1U76 - chains A and C of the 6 polymer chains in the assembly; structure by X-ray diffraction, 2.60 A resolution.

# Chain A (and C)
Name: Proliferating cell nuclear antigen
Organism: Homo sapiens
Notes: chain C of this document is another copy of the same molecule, construct and numbering; everything in this record applies to it too
UniProtKB: P12004 (PCNA_HUMAN); residues 1-261 here = UniProt positions 1-261
Sequence (261 residues; row label = number of the first residue in the row):
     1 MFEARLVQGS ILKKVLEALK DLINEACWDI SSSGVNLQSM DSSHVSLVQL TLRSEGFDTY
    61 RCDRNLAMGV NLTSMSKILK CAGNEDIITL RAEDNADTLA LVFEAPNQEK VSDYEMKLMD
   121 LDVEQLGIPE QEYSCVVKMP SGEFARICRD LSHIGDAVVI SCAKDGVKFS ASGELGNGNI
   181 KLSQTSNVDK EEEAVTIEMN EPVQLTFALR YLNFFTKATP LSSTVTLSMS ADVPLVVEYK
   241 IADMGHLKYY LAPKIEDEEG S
Unresolved in the structure: 187-190, 258-261 (chain C: 108, 186-190, 258-261)
Swiss-Prot annotation at these positions:
  - DNA-binding region: Arg-61 to Lys-80
  - modified residue: Lys-14 (N6-acetyllysine), Lys-77 (N6-acetyllysine), Lys-80 (N6-acetyllysine), Tyr-211 (Phosphotyrosine), Lys-248 (N6-acetyllysine)
  - cross-link (Glycyl lysine isopeptide (Lys-Gly)): Lys-164 (interchain with G-Cter in SUMO2), Lys-254 (interchain with G-Cter in SUMO2)
  - natural variant: Ser-228 (S228I: In ATLD2)
  - mutagenesis: Lys-13 (K13R: Inhibits acetylation, recruitment to DNA damage sites, inducible ubiquitination and protein degradation, DNA replication and repair synthesis efficiencies, but homotrimer formation, nuclear ...), Lys-14 (K14R: Inhibits acetylation, recruitment to DNA damage sites, inducible ubiquitination and protein degradation, DNA replication and repair synthesis efficiencies, but homotrimer formation, nuclear ...), Lys-20 (K20R: Inhibits acetylation, recruitment to DNA damage sites, inducible ubiquitination and protein degradation, DNA replication and repair synthesis efficiencies, but homotrimer formation, nuclear ...), Met-40 (M40A: Complete loss of interaction with UHRF2), Ser-43 to Val-45 (No effect on POLD3-binding. Impairs binding to ALKBH2), Lys-77 (K77A: Inhibits recruitment to DNA damage sites, but nuclear localization is similar as the wild-type; in association with A-80 ...), Lys-80 (K80A: Inhibits recruitment to DNA damage sites, but nuclear localization is similar as the wild-type; in association with A-77 ...), Gln-125 to Ile-128 (Strong decrease in POLD3-binding. Impairs binding to ALKBH2), Ile-128 (I128A: Complete loss of interaction with UHRF2), Lys-164 (K164R: Abolishes ubiquitination. No effect on interaction with SHPRH), Val-188 to Lys-190 (No effect on POLD3-binding. No effect on ALKBH2-binding), Tyr-211 (Y211F: Alters chromatin-associated PCNA stability and its function in DNA replication and repair), 3 further mutagenesis entries in UniProt

# Interface between chain A and chain C
Contacting residue pairs (35):
  Ser-74(A) / Leu-175(C)
  Lys-77(A) / His-153(C)  hydrogen bond (side chain-backbone)
  Ile-78(A) / Ile-154(C)  hydrophobic
  Ile-78(A) / Leu-175(C)  hydrophobic
  Lys-80(A) / Arg-146(C)  hydrogen bond (backbone-side chain)
  Lys-80(A) / Asp-150(C)
  Cys-81(A) / Arg-146(C)
  Cys-81(A) / Asp-150(C)
  Cys-81(A) / His-153(C)
  Ala-82(A) / Arg-146(C)  hydrogen bond (backbone-side chain)
  Glu-109(A) / Lys-181(C)
  Glu-109(A) / Leu-182(C)
  Glu-109(A) / Ser-183(C)  hydrogen bond (backbone-backbone)
  Glu-109(A) / Thr-185(C)
  Lys-110(A) / Glu-143(C)
  Lys-110(A) / Ile-180(C)
  Lys-110(A) / Lys-181(C)
  Lys-110(A) / Leu-182(C)
  Val-111(A) / Asn-179(C)
  Val-111(A) / Ile-180(C)
  Val-111(A) / Lys-181(C)  hydrogen bond (backbone-backbone)
  Ser-112(A) / Asn-179(C)
  Ser-112(A) / Ile-180(C)
  Asp-113(A) / Gly-178(C)
  Asp-113(A) / Asn-179(C)  hydrogen bond (backbone-backbone)
  Tyr-114(A) / Asp-150(C)
  Tyr-114(A) / Ile-154(C)  hydrophobic
  Tyr-114(A) / Asn-177(C)
  Tyr-114(A) / Gly-178(C)
  Tyr-114(A) / Ile-180(C)
  Glu-115(A) / Gly-176(C)
  Glu-115(A) / Asn-177(C)  hydrogen bond (backbone-backbone)
  Lys-117(A) / Gly-173(C)
  Lys-117(A) / Glu-174(C)
  Lys-117(A) / Gly-176(C)
Other interface residues (no listed pair), chain A (16 interface residues in all): Gly-83, Met-116
Other interface residues (no listed pair), chain C (19 interface residues in all): Ile-147, Leu-151

# Overview
The interface between chain A and chain C involves 16 residues on one side and 19 on the other; the contacts
include 7 hydrogen bonds. Polar contacts include Lys-77(A)/His-153(C), Lys-80(A)/Arg-146(C) and
Ala-82(A)/Arg-146(C). From UniProt: 23 mutagenesis sites on chain A.
Chain A and chain C are both Proliferating cell nuclear antigen (Homo sapiens); the structure, Crystal
structure of hPCNA bound to residues 452-466 of the DNA polymerase-delta-p66 subunit, was determined by X-ray
diffraction (same publication as 1U7B).
